Entry 2K2I (solution NMR); this record covers chains A and B.

Chain A:
Protein: Centrin-2
Organism: Homo sapiens
Reference sequence: P41208 (CETN2_HUMAN); residues 94-172 here = UniProt positions 94-172
Sequence (79 residues; each row starts with the number of its first residue):
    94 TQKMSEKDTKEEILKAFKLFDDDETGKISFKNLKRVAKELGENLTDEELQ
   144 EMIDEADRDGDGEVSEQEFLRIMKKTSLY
UniProt features mapped onto this chain:
  - binding site (Ca(2+)): D150, D152, D154, E156, E161
What the authors report for this chain:
  - conformationally variable residues (side-chain flip): E148
  - contacts within the chain: I121-V157 (backbone contact), S122-E156

Chain B:
Protein: SFI1 peptide
Reference sequence: Q5W1B5 (Q5W1B5_HUMAN); residues 641-660 here = UniProt positions 641-660
Sequence (20 residues; row label = number of the first residue in the row):
   641 RADLHHQHSVLHRALQAWVT

How chain A and chain B interact:
Residue-residue contacts - 25 pairs, chain A then chain B:
  E105(A) - R653(B)
  A109(A) - A654(B)
  L112(A) - L651(B)
  F113(A) - L651(B)
  F113(A) - A654(B)
  F113(A) - W658(B)
  I121(A) - W658(B)
  L126(A) - L655(B)
  L126(A) - W658(B)
  V129(A) - L651(B)
  A130(A) - L655(B)
  E132(A) - L651(B)
  L133(A) - S649(B)
  L133(A) - L651(B)
  L133(A) - H652(B)
  L133(A) - L655(B)
  E135(A) - L655(B)
  E135(A) - Q656(B)
  M145(A) - W658(B)
  M145(A) - V659(B)
  A149(A) - W658(B)
  V157(A) - W658(B)
  F162(A) - W658(B)
  I165(A) - W658(B)
  M166(A) - R653(B)
Also at the interface, not in a pair above, chain A (18 interface residues in all): E148
Also at the interface, not in a pair above, chain B (10 interface residues in all): A657
From the paper, about this interface:
  - interface residues, chain A: F113(A), I121(A), L126(A), M145(A), E148(A), A149(A), V157(A), F162(A), I165(A)

In short:
18 residues of chain A and 10 residues of chain B are in contact. Curated annotation (UniProt) lists 5
Ca2+-binding residues on chain A. From the paper: interface residues F113(A), I121(A) and L126(A) among
others; conformational variability at E148(A).
Chain A is Centrin-2 (Homo sapiens) and chain B is SFI1 peptide; the structure, NMR Solution structure of the
C-terminal domain (T94-Y172) of the human centrin 2 in complex with ..., was determined by solution NMR.
